4V4V - chains B0 and BB of the 52 polymer chains in the assembly; structure by electron microscopy, 15.00 A resolution (very low resolution: no residue pairs are listed; an interface is given only as per-side residue counts).

[Chain B0]
Molecule: 23S ribosomal RNA
From: Escherichia coli
Sequence (2740 nucleotides; each row starts with the number of its first residue; note: 147 numbers in that range are skipped by the numbering (no residue carries them; nothing is unmodelled there)):
    16 CGUACACGGU GGAUGCCCUG GCAGUCA
    44 AGGCGAUGAA GGACGUGCUA AUCUGCGAUA AGCGUCGGUA AGGUGAUAUG AACCGUU
   102 UAACCGGCGA UUUCCGAAUG GGGAA
   128 CCC
   140 CG
   149 AUCAUU
   161 AUCCA
   172 AAUGAGGCGA ACCGGGGGAA CUGAAACAUC UAAGUACCCC GAGGAAAAGA AAUCAACCGA
   232 GAUUCCCCCA GUAGCGGCGA GCGAACGGGG AGCAGCCC
   271 GAGCCU
   278 AAUCAGUGUG UGUGUU
   295 GUGGAAGCGU CUGGAAAGGC GCGCGAUACA GGGUGACAGC CCCGUACAC
   347 AAUGCACAUG CUGU
   362 AGCUCGAUGA GUAGGGCGGG
   383 C
   385 CGUGGUA
   393 CCUGUCUGAA UAUGGGGGGA CCAUCCUCCA AGGCUAAAUA CUC
   437 UGACUGACCG AUAGUGAACC AGUACCGUGA GGGAAAGGCG AAAAGAACCC CGGCGAGGGG
   497 AGUGAAAAAG AACCUGAAAC CGUGUACGUA CAAGCAGUGG GAGGCACCUU AUGCGUGUUA
   557 UGGCGUGCCU UUUGUAUAAU GGGUCAGCGA CUUAUAUUCU GUAGCAAGGU UAACC
   617 GGGGAGCCGA AGGGAAACCG AGUCUUAAC
   647 GGGCGUUAAG UUGCAGGGUA UAGACCCGAA ACCCGGUGAU CUAGCCAUGG GCAGGUUGAA
   707 GGUUGGGUAA CACUAACUGG AGGACCGAAC CGACUAAUGU UGAAAAAUUA GCGGAUGACU
   767 UGUGGCUGGG GGUGAAAGGC CAAUCAAACC GGGAGAUAGC UGGUUCUCCC CGAAAGCUAU
   827 UUAGGUAGCG CCUCGUGAAU
   848 CAUCUCCGGG GGUAGAGCAC UGUUUCGGCA AGGGGGUC
   891 GACUU
   897 CCAACCCGAU GCAAACUGCG AAUACCGGAG
   928 AUGUUAUCAC GGGAGACACA CGGCGGGUG
   958 UAACGUCCGU CGUGAAGAGG GAAACAACCC AGACCGC
   996 AGCUAAGGUC CCAAAGUCAU GGUUAAGUGG GAAACGAUGU GGGAAGGCCC AGACAGCCAG
  1056 GAUGUUGGCU UAGAAGCAGC CAUCAUUUAA AGAAAGCGUA AUAGCUCACU GGUCGAGUCG
  1116 GCCUGCGCGG AAGAUGUA
  1135 CGGGGCUAAA CCAUGCACCG AAGCUGCGGC AGCGACG
  1173 UUAUGCGUUG UUGGGUAGGG GAGCGUUCUG UA
  1206 GCCUGCGAAG GUGUGCUGUG AGGCAUGCUG GAGGUAUCAG AAGUGCGAAU GCUGACAUAA
  1266 GUAACGAUAA AGCGGGUGAA AAGCCCGCUC GCCGGAAGAC CAAGGGUUCC UGUCCAACGU
  1326 UAAUCGGGGC AGGGUGAGUC GA
  1349 CCCUAAGGCG AGGCCGAAAG GCGUAGUCGA UGGGAAACAG GUUAAUAUUC CUGUACUUGG
  1409 UGUGUGGGUG AUGGAGGGAC GGAGAAGGCU AUGUUAUGCC AAGCUAUGGC UGCUGGUUGG
  1469 UACGCUCAAG GGCGAUCGGG UCAGAAAAUC UACCGGUCAC AUGCCUCAGA CGUAUCGGGA
  1529 GCUUCCUCGG AAGCGAAGUA ACAAA
  1555 GCCCU
  1561 CUUCCAGGAA AAGCUUCUAA ACGUUGAAAC AUGUCAAAUC GUACCCCAAA CCGACACAGG
  1621 UGGUCAGGUA GAGAAUACCA
  1642 GGCGCUUGAG AGAACUCGGG UGAAGGAACU AGGCAAAAUG GUGCCGUAAC UUCGGGAGAA
  1702 GGCACGCUGA U
  1716 UAG
  1728 CUCGC
  1741 CUG
  1746 AUCAGUCGAA GAUACCAGCU GGCUGCAACU GUUUAUUAAA AACACAGCAC UGUGCAAACA
  1806 CGAAAGUGGA CGUAUACGGU GUGACGCCUG CCCGGUGCCG GAAGGUUAA
  1859 UGGGGUU
  1869 GCAA
  1877 AGCUCU
  1887 CGAAGCCCCG GUAAACGGCG GCCGUAACUA UAACGGUCCU AAGGUAGCGA AAUUCCUUGU
  1947 CGGGUAAGUU CCGACCUGCA CGAAUGGCGU AAUGAUGGCC AGGCUGUCUC CACCCGAGAC
  2007 UCAGUGAAAU UGAACUCGCU GUGAAGAUGC AGUGUACCCG CGGCAAGACG GAAAGACCCC
  2067 GUGAACCUUU ACUAUAGCUU GACACUGAAC AUUGAGCCUU GAUGUGUAGG AUAGGUGGGA
  2127 GGCUUUGAAG UGUGGACGCC AGUCUGCAUG GAGCCGGCCU UGAAAUACCA CCCUUUAAUG
  2187 UUUGAUGUUC UAAC
  2207 CCG
  2211 AAUCCGG
  2223 GGACAGUGUC UGGUGGGUAG UUUGACUGGG GCGGUCUCCU CCUAAAGAGU AACGGAGGAG
  2283 CACGAAGGUU GGCUAAUCCU GG
  2310 CAUCAGGAGG UUAGUGCAAU GGCAUAAGCC AGCUUGACUG CGAGCGUGAC GGCGCGAGCA
  2370 GGUGCGAAAG CAGGUCAUAG UGAUCCGGUG GU
  2403 CUGAAUGGAA GGGCCAUCG
  2423 UCAACGGA
  2433 AAAGGUACUC CGGGGAUAAC AGGCUGAUAC CGCCCAAGAG UUCAUAUCGA CGGCGGUGUU
  2493 UGGCACCUCG AUGUCGGCUC AUCACAUCCU GGGGCUGAAG UAGGUCCCAA GGGUAUGGCU
  2553 GUUCGCCAUU UAAAGUGGUA CGCGAGCUGG GUUUAGAACG UCGUGAGACA GUUCGGUCCC
  2613 UAUCUGCCGU GGGCG
  2631 GAGAACUGAG GGGGGCUGCU CCUAGUACGA GAGGACCGGA GUGGACGCAU CACUGGUGUU
  2691 CGGGUUGUCA
  2702 GCCA
  2707 UGGCACUGCC CGGUAGCUAA AUGCGG
  2734 AGAGAUAAGU GCUGAAAGCA UCUAAGCACG AAACUUGCCC CGAGAUGAGU UCUCCC
  2808 GAAGGAACGU UGAAGACGAC GACGUUGAUA GGCCGGGUGU GUAAGCGCAG CAAUGCGUUG
  2868 AGCUAACCGG UACUAAUGAA CCGAGGUCUU GACCA

[Chain BB]
Name: 50S ribosomal protein L3
From: Escherichia coli
UniProt: P60438 (RL3_ECOLI); residues 1-209 here = UniProt positions 1-209
Sequence (209 residues; each row starts with the number of its first residue):
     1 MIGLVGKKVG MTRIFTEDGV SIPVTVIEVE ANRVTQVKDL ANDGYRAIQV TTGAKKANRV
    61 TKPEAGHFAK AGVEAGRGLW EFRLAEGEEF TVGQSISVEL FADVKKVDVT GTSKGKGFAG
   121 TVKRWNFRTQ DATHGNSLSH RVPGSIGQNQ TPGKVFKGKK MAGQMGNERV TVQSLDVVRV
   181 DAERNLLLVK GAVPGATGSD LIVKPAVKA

[How chain B0 and chain BB interact]
At this resolution (15 A) residue pairs are not listed: 52 residues of chain B0 and 56 of chain BB lie at the interface.

[In short]
The interface between chain B0 and chain BB involves 52 residues on one side and 56 on the other.
Here chain B0 is 23S ribosomal RNA and chain BB is 50S ribosomal protein L3, both from Escherichia coli. Entry
4V4V (Structure of a pre-translocational E. coli ribosome obtained by fitting atomic models for RNA and
protein ...) was determined by electron microscopy (same publication as 4V4W).
